PDB entry 2NLA | X-ray diffraction, 2.80 A resolution | chains A and B

Chain A:
Molecule: FUSION PROTEIN CONSISTING OF Induced myeloid leukemia cell differentiation protein Mcl-1 homolog
Source organism: Mus musculus
Notes: fragment: residues 171-208 and residues 209-327
UniProtKB: chimeric construct of P97287, Q07820: residues 171-208 from P97287 (MCL1_MOUSE) positions 152-189 (UniProt number = residue number - 19); residues 209-327 from Q07820 positions 209-327 (same numbers)
Chain sequence (157 residues; row label = number of the first residue in the row):
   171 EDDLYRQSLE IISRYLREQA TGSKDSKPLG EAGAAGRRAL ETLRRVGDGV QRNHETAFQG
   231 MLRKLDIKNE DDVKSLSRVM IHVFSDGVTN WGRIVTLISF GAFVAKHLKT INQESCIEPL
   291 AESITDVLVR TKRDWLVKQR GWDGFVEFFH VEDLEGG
Not modelled in the structure: 171, 322-327
UniProt features mapped onto this chain:
  - cross-link (Glycyl lysine isopeptide (Lys-Gly)): Lys194 (interchain with G-Cter in ubiquitin), Lys197 (interchain with G-Cter in ubiquitin)
  - motif: Ala209 to Asn223 (BH3), His252 to Ala272 (BH1), Asp304 to Phe319 (BH2)
Reported in the primary citation:
  - conformationally variable residues (side-chain flip): Leu235, Ile237

Chain B:
Molecule: Phorbol-12-myristate-13-acetate-induced protein 1
Source organism: Mus musculus
Notes: fragment: bh3
UniProtKB: Q9JM54 (APR_MOUSE); residue numbers follow UniProt; this construct covers 68-93
Chain sequence (26 residues; numbered 68 to 93; the number before each row is that of its first residue):
    68 PADLKDECAQ LRRIGDKVNL RQKLLN
Not modelled in the structure: 68-72
UniProt features mapped onto this chain:
  - region: Lys90 to Asn93 (Required for mitochondrial location)
  - motif: Leu78 to Asn86 (BH3 2)
  - mutagenesis: Leu78 (L78A: Loss of pro-apoptotic activity and of targeting to mitochondria; when associated with A-27)

How chain A and chain B interact:
Inter-chain disulfides: Cys286(A)-Cys75(B)
Residue-residue contacts (33):
  His224(A) with Ile81(B); Val85(B)
  Ala227(A) with Gln77(B); Ile81(B), hydrophobic
  Met231(A) with Gln77(B)
  Val249(A) with Asp73(B)
  His252(A) with Arg79(B)
  Val253(A) with Leu78(B), hydrophobic; Arg79(B), hydrogen bond (backbone-side chain)
  Ser255(A) with Arg79(B)
  Asp256(A) with Arg79(B), salt bridge
  Asn260(A) with Gly82(B); Asp83(B); Asn86(B)
  Trp261(A) with Asn86(B)
  Gly262(A) with Gly82(B); Val85(B); Asn86(B), hydrogen bond (backbone-side chain)
  Arg263(A) with Arg79(B); Gly82(B), hydrogen bond (backbone-backbone); Asp83(B), salt bridge
  Val265(A) with Val85(B), hydrophobic
  Thr266(A) with Leu78(B); Ile81(B); Gly82(B); Val85(B)
  Phe270(A) with Leu78(B), hydrophobic
  Phe318(A) with Asn86(B); Gln89(B), hydrogen bond (backbone-side chain); Asn93(B), hydrogen bond (backbone-side chain)
  Phe319(A) with Gln89(B)
  His320(A) with Asn93(B)
  Val321(A) with Gln89(B)
Interface residues without a listed pair, chain A (24 interface residues in all): Val220, Asn223, Phe228, Val258, Leu267
Interface residues without a listed pair, chain B (14 interface residues in all): Arg88, Lys90, Leu92

Overview:
24 residues of chain A and 14 residues of chain B are in contact; the contacts include 1 disulfide bond, 5
hydrogen bonds and 2 salt bridges. Polar contacts include Asp256(A)-Arg79(B), Arg263(A)-Asp83(B) and
Val253(A)-Arg79(B). UniProt lists one mutagenesis site on chain B. The paper reports conformational
variability at Leu235(A) and Ile237(A).
Chain A is FUSION PROTEIN CONSISTING OF Induced myeloid leukemia cell differentiation protein Mcl-1 homolog
and chain B is Phorbol-12-myristate-13-acetate-induced protein 1, both from Mus musculus; the structure,
Crystal structure of the Mcl-1:mNoxaB BH3 complex, was determined by X-ray diffraction, deposited together
with 2NL9.
